8AB6 - chains N and R of the 20 polymer chains in the assembly; structure by electron microscopy, 2.00 A resolution.

Chain N:
Name: Cytochrome b
Organism: Yarrowia lipolytica
Reference sequence: Q9B6D0 (CYB_YARLI); residues 1-385 here = UniProt positions 1-385
Chain sequence (385 residues; row label = number of the first residue in the row):
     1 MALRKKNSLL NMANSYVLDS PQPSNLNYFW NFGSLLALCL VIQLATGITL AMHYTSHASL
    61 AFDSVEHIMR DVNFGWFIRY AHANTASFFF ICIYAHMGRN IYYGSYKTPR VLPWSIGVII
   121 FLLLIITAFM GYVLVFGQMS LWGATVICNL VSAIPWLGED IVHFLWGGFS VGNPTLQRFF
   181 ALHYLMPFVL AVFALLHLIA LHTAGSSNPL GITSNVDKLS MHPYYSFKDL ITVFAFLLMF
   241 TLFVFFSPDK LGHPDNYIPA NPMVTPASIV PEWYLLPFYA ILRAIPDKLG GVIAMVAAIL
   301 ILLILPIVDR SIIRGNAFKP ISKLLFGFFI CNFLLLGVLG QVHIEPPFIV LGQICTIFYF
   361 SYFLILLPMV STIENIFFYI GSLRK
Disordered / not traced: 384-385
Bound ions: heme Fe site 1: His-82, His-183; heme Fe site 2: His-96, His-197
Small-molecule neighbours:
  - heme (HEM), molecule 1: Trp-30, Phe-32, Gly-33, Ser-34, Leu-36, Ala-37, Phe-89, Ile-93, His-96, Met-97, Arg-99, Asn-100, Ser-105, Arg-110, Pro-113, Trp-114, Gly-117, Val-118, Ile-120, Phe-121, Leu-190, Ala-194, His-197, Leu-198, Leu-201, Ser-206, Ser-207
  - heme (HEM), molecule 2: Leu-40, Gln-43, Leu-44, Gly-47, Ile-48, Leu-50, Ala-51, Tyr-54, Val-65, Arg-79, His-82, Ala-83, Ala-86, Phe-89, Leu-124, Thr-127, Ala-128, Gly-131, Tyr-132, Leu-134, Val-135, Phe-180, His-183, Tyr-184, Pro-187, Leu-190, Glu-272, Tyr-274
  - 1,2-diacyl-sn-glycero-3-phosphocholine (PC1): Asn-27, Phe-29, Tyr-94, Ala-95, Gly-98, Arg-99, Tyr-102, Tyr-103, Pro-209, Ala-317, Lys-323, Phe-326, Gly-327, Ile-330, Cys-331, Phe-333
  - phosphatidylethanolamine (PTY), molecule 1: Ser-34, Ala-37, Leu-38, Val-41, His-222, Pro-223, Tyr-225, Ser-226, Phe-227, Asp-229, Leu-230, Val-233, Phe-234
  - phosphatidylethanolamine (PTY), molecule 2: Ile-42, Phe-74, Phe-77, Phe-234, Leu-237, Phe-240, Phe-245
Curated features (UniProtKB/Swiss-Prot):
  - binding site (heme b): His-82, His-96, His-183, His-197
  - binding site (a ubiquinone): His-202

Chain R:
Name: Cytochrome b-c1 complex subunit 7
Organism: Yarrowia lipolytica
Reference sequence: Q6C3K7 (QCR7_YARLI); residue numbers follow UniProt; this construct covers 1-128
Chain sequence (128 residues; numbered 1 to 128; the number before each row is that of its first residue):
     1 MASITSVVKT SELILKSPLL SKIVVPLAKT YVKFSGYRQL GFKMNDLIIE ETPNMQLALR
    61 RLPPTESYDR VYRLIRATQF SLSHKLATGN DITKPEEDDH YLIPYILDVE AEAFEKDALD
   121 NLEVVKRK
Disordered / not traced: 1, 126-128

Chain N / chain R interface:
Contacting residue pairs (68; chain N residue first):
  Ser-24(N) / Thr-78(R)
  Ser-24(N) / Leu-82(R)
  Asn-25(N) / Thr-78(R)
  Asn-25(N) / Ser-81(R)  hydrogen bond
  Asn-25(N) / Leu-82(R)
  Lys-107(N) / Ile-49(R)
  Pro-109(N) / Glu-51(R)
  Leu-210(N) / Leu-40(R)  hydrophobic
  Leu-210(N) / Phe-42(R)  hydrophobic
  Leu-210(N) / Ala-77(R)
  Leu-210(N) / Thr-78(R)
  Leu-210(N) / Ser-81(R)
  Ile-212(N) / Phe-42(R)  hydrophobic
  Ile-212(N) / Asp-46(R)
  Ile-212(N) / Leu-74(R)  hydrophobic
  Ile-212(N) / Thr-78(R)
  Thr-213(N) / Glu-50(R)
  Val-216(N) / Ile-75(R)
  Asp-217(N) / Ile-75(R)
  Arg-310(N) / Ala-2(R)  hydrogen bond (backbone-backbone)
  Ile-312(N) / Ala-2(R)
  Ile-312(N) / Ile-4(R)  hydrophobic
  Ile-312(N) / Ile-48(R)
  Ile-312(N) / Ile-49(R)  hydrogen bond (backbone-backbone)
  Ile-313(N) / Leu-47(R)
  Ile-313(N) / Ile-49(R)
  Arg-314(N) / Ile-49(R)
  Arg-314(N) / Glu-51(R)  salt bridge
  Phe-318(N) / Tyr-31(R)
  Phe-318(N) / Ser-35(R)  hydrogen bond (backbone-side chain)
  Phe-318(N) / Tyr-37(R)  hydrophobic
  Phe-318(N) / Phe-42(R)  hydrophobic
  Phe-318(N) / Leu-47(R)  hydrophobic
  Lys-319(N) / Tyr-31(R)
  Pro-320(N) / Tyr-31(R)
  Pro-320(N) / Phe-34(R)
  Pro-320(N) / Ser-35(R)
  Ile-321(N) / Tyr-31(R)  hydrophobic
  Glu-374(N) / Tyr-31(R)  hydrogen bond
  Asn-375(N) / Ala-2(R)
  Asn-375(N) / Val-7(R)
  Ile-376(N) / Thr-10(R)
  Ile-376(N) / Ser-11(R)
  Ile-376(N) / Ile-14(R)  hydrophobic
  Phe-377(N) / Ala-28(R)
  Phe-377(N) / Tyr-31(R)  hydrophobic
  Phe-377(N) / Val-32(R)
  Phe-378(N) / Tyr-31(R)
  Phe-378(N) / Ser-35(R)
  Phe-378(N) / Met-44(R)
  Tyr-379(N) / Val-7(R)  hydrophobic
  Tyr-379(N) / Val-8(R)  hydrophobic
  Tyr-379(N) / Ser-11(R)
  Tyr-379(N) / Met-44(R)  hydrophobic
  Tyr-379(N) / His-100(R)
  Ile-380(N) / Ser-11(R)
  Ile-380(N) / Val-25(R)  hydrophobic
  Ile-380(N) / Ala-28(R)  hydrophobic
  Gly-381(N) / Ala-28(R)
  Gly-381(N) / Val-32(R)
  Gly-381(N) / Arg-38(R)
  Ser-382(N) / Tyr-37(R)
  Ser-382(N) / Arg-38(R)
  Ser-382(N) / Met-44(R)
  Ser-382(N) / Asp-98(R)
  Ser-382(N) / His-100(R)  hydrogen bond
  Leu-383(N) / Leu-15(R)  hydrophobic
  Leu-383(N) / His-100(R)
Other interface residues (no listed pair), chain N (30 interface residues in all): Thr-108, Ser-311, Ala-317
Other interface residues (no listed pair), chain R (40 interface residues in all): Val-24, Leu-27, Lys-29, Gly-36, Thr-52, Val-71, Ile-103

Summary:
Chain N and chain R form an interface of 30 and 40 residues respectively; the contacts include 6 hydrogen
bonds and 1 salt bridge. Among the polar pairs are Arg-314(N)/Glu-51(R), Asn-25(N)/Ser-81(R) and
Phe-318(N)/Ser-35(R). Bound to chain N: phosphatidylethanolamine, heme and
1,2-diacyl-sn-glycero-3-phosphocholine.
Here chain N is Cytochrome b and chain R is Cytochrome b-c1 complex subunit 7, both from Yarrowia lipolytica.
Entry 8AB6 (Complex III2 from Yarrowia lipolytica, combined datasets, consensus refinement) was determined by
electron microscopy, deposited together with 8AB7, 8AB8, 8AB9, 8ABA, 8ABB, 8ABE and 11 further entries.
